Entry 8ICL (X-ray diffraction, 3.10 A resolution); this record covers chains T and A of the 3 polymer chains in the assembly.

# Chain T
Molecule: 8-nt DNA strand
Sequence (8 nucleotides; each row starts with the number of its first residue):
     1 CATTAGAA

# Chain A
Protein: Protein (DNA polymerase beta (e.c.2.7.7.7))
Organism: Homo sapiens
Reference sequence: P06746 (DPOB_HUMAN); residues 2-335 here correspond to UniProt positions 1-334 (UniProt number = residue number - 1)
Chain sequence (335 residues; numbered 1 to 335; the number before each row is that of its first residue):
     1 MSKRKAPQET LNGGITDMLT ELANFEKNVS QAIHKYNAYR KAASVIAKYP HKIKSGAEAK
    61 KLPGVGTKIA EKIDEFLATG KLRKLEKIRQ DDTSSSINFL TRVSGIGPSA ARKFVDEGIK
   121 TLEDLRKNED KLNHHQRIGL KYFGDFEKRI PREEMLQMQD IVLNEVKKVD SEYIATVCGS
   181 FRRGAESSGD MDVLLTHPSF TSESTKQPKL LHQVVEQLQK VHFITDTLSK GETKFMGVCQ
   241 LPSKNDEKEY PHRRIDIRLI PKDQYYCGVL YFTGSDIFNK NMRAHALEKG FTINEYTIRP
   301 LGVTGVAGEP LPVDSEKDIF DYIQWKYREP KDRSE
Unresolved in the structure: 1-8
UniProt features mapped onto this chain:
  - binding site (K(+)): Lys61
  - binding site (Na(+)): Lys61
Metal / ion sites: Na+ site 1: Lys60, Leu62; Na+ site 2: Thr101, Val103, Ile106 (shared with 1 residue of chain P); Ni2+: Asp190 (together with 2'-deoxyadenosine 5'-triphosphate)
Residues lining bound ligands: 2'-deoxyadenosine 5'-triphosphate: Arg149, Gly179, Ser180, Arg183, Ser188, Gly189, Asp190, Asp192, Phe272

# How chain T and chain A interact
Residue-residue contacts - 12 pairs, chain T then chain A:
  DC1(T) - Glu295(A)  sugar contact
  DA2(T) - Tyr296(A)  sugar contact
  DT3(T) - Thr233(A)  phosphate contact
  DT3(T) - Lys234(A)  phosphate contact
  DT4(T) - Ser229(A)  phosphate contact
  DT4(T) - Lys230(A)  phosphate contact
  DT4(T) - Gly231(A)  phosphate contact
  DT4(T) - Glu232(A)  hydrogen bond to the phosphate
  DT4(T) - Thr233(A)  hydrogen bond to the phosphate
  DT4(T) - Lys234(A)  hydrogen bond to the phosphate
  DA5(T) - Ser229(A)  sugar contact
  DA5(T) - Lys230(A)  hydrogen bond to the phosphate
Interface residues without a listed pair, chain T (6 interface residues in all): DG6
Interface residues without a listed pair, chain A (10 interface residues in all): Asn133, His134

# In short
6 residues of chain T face 10 of chain A across their interface, with 4 hydrogen bonds. Polar contacts include
DT4(T)-Glu232(A), DT4(T)-Thr233(A) and DT4(T)-Lys234(A). Bound to chain A: 2'-deoxyadenosine 5'-triphosphate.
Curated annotation (UniProt) lists K+-binding residue Lys61(A) and Na+-binding residue Lys61(A) on chain A.
Here chain T is an 8-nt DNA strand and chain A is Protein (DNA polymerase beta (e.c.2.7.7.7)) (Homo sapiens).
Entry 8ICL (DNA polymerase beta (pol B) (e.c.2.7.7.7) complexed with seven base pairs of DNA; soaked in the
...) was determined by X-ray diffraction together with 1ZQT, 7ICE, 7ICF, 7ICG, 7ICH, 7ICI and 39 further
entries from the same study.
